PDB entry 2DPJ | X-ray diffraction, 2.30 A resolution | chains P and A of the 3 polymer chains in the assembly

== Chain P ==
Molecule: 7-nt DNA strand
Sequence (7 nucleotides; numbered 867 to 873; the number before each row is that of its first residue):
   867 AGGACCC
Modified positions: DOC (2',3'-dideoxycytidine-5'-monophosphate) at position 873

== Chain A ==
Molecule: DNA polymerase iota
Organism: Homo sapiens
Notes: EC 2.7.7.7
UniProt: Q9UNA4 (POLI_HUMAN); residues 1-420 here = UniProt positions 1-420
Amino-acid sequence (420 residues; row label = number of the first residue in the row):
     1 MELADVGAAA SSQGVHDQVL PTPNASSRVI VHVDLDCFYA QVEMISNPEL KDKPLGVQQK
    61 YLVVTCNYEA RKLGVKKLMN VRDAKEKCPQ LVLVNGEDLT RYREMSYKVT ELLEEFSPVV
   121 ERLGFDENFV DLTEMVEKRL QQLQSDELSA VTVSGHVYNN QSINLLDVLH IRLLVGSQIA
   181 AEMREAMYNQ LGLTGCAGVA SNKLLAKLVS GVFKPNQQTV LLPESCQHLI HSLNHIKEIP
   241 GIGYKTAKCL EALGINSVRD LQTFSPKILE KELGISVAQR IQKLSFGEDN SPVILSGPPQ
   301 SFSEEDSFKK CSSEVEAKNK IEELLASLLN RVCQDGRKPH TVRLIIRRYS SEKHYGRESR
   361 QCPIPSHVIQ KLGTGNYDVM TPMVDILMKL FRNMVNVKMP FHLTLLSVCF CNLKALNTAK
Unresolved in the structure: 1-24, 371-378, 395-403, 415-420
Ion coordination: Mg2+ site 1: Asp34, Leu35, Asp126 (together with dTTP); Mg2+ site 2: Asp34, Glu127 (together with dTTP)
Ligand contacts: dTTP (TTP): Asp34, Leu35, Asp36, Cys37, Phe38, Tyr39, Gln59, Val64, Thr65, Tyr68, Arg71, Lys77, Leu78, Asp126, Glu127, Lys214
Swiss-Prot annotation at these positions:
  - natural variant: Gly96 (R96G: Large decrease in catalytic activity efficiency which is partially rescued by the presence of Mn(2+) instead Mg(2+); this construct carries the variant)
  - mutagenesis: Met1 to Ala25 (Small decrease in catalytic activity efficiency which is partially rescued by the presence of Mn(2+) instead Mg(2+))

== Interface between chain P and chain A ==
Contacting residue pairs (19; chain P residue first):
  DA867(P) - Ser359(A)  phosphate contact
  DA867(P) - Arg360(A)  phosphate contact
  DG868(P) - Glu358(A)  phosphate contact
  DG868(P) - Ser359(A)  hydrogen bond to the phosphate
  DA870(P) - Lys245(A)  phosphate contact
  DC871(P) - Gly241(A)  phosphate contact
  DC871(P) - Gly243(A)  hydrogen bond to the phosphate
  DC871(P) - Tyr244(A)  phosphate contact
  DC871(P) - Lys245(A)  hydrogen bond to the phosphate
  DC871(P) - Thr246(A)  hydrogen bond to the phosphate
  DC872(P) - Lys207(A)  hydrogen bond to the phosphate
  DC872(P) - Pro240(A)  phosphate contact
  DC872(P) - Gly241(A)  hydrogen bond to the phosphate
  DC872(P) - Ile242(A)  phosphate contact
  DC872(P) - Gly243(A)  phosphate contact
  DOC_873(P) - Leu123(A)  sugar contact
  DOC_873(P) - Gly124(A)  sugar contact
  DOC_873(P) - Glu127(A)  sugar contact
  DOC_873(P) - Lys207(A)  salt bridge to the phosphate
Interface residues without a listed pair, chain A (19 interface residues in all): Asp126, Ile239, Arg343, Arg357, Gln361

== In short ==
Chain P and chain A form an interface of 6 and 19 residues respectively; the contacts include 6 hydrogen bonds
and 1 salt bridge. Among the polar pairs are DG868(P)-Ser359(A), DC871(P)-Gly243(A) and DC871(P)-Lys245(A).
Bound to chain A: dTTP.
Chain P is a 7-nt DNA strand and chain A is DNA polymerase iota (Homo sapiens); the structure, structure of
hPoli with DNA and dTTP, was determined by X-ray diffraction (same publication as 2DPI).
